8UBB - chains C and I of the 9 polymer chains in the assembly; structure by electron microscopy, 3.23 A resolution.

Chain C:
Name: Avd
Organism: Bordetella phage BPP-1
Reference sequence: chimeric construct of Q775D7, Q9FA38: residues 1-124 from Q775D7 (Q775D7_BPBPP) positions 1-124 (same numbers); residues 125-290 from Q9FA38 positions 5-170 (UniProt number = residue number - 120)
Amino-acid sequence (290 residues; row label = number of the first residue in the row):
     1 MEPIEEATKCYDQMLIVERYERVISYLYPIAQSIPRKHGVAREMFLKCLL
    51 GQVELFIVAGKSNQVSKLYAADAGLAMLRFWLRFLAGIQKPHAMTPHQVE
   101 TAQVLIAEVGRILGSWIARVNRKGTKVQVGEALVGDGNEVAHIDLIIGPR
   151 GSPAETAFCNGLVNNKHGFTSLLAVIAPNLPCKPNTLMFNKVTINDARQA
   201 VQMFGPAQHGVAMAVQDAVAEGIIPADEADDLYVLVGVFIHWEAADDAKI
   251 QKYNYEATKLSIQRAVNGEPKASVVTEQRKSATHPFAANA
Unresolved in the structure: 1-10, 122-290

Chain I:
Molecule: Diversity-generating retroelement (DGR) RNA Sp
Sequence (140 nucleotides; numbered 1 to 140; the number before each row is that of its first residue):
     1 CAUGGCUCUGCCAACGCUACGGCUUGGCGGGCUGGCCUUUCCUCAAUAGG
    51 UGGUCAGCCGGUUCUGUCCUGCUUCGGCGAACACGUUACACGGUUCGGCA
   101 AAACGUCGAUUACUGAAAAUGGAAAGGCGGGGCCGACUUC
Unresolved in the structure: 1-2, 34-46, 57-58, 140

How chain C and chain I interact:
Residue-residue contacts (7):
  Arg36(C) - U3(I)  salt bridge to the phosphate
  Arg36(C) - G4(I)  salt bridge to the phosphate
  Arg36(C) - G5(I)  hydrogen bond to the base
  Arg36(C) - U33(I)  hydrogen bond to the base
  Lys37(C) - U3(I)  hydrogen bond to the base
  Gly39(C) - U3(I)  base contact
  Val40(C) - U3(I)  hydrogen bond to the base
Interface residues without a listed pair, chain C (5 interface residues in all): Pro35

Summary:
5 residues of chain C and 4 residues of chain I are in contact, with 4 hydrogen bonds and 2 salt bridges.
Polar pairs include Arg36(C)-G5(I), Arg36(C)-U33(I) and Lys37(C)-U3(I).
Chain C is Avd (Bordetella phage BPP-1) and chain I is Diversity-generating retroelement (DGR) RNA Sp; the
structure, Diversity-generating retroelement (DGR) ribonucleoprotein reverse transcriptase - Active State
(N-empty) 1b, was determined by electron microscopy (same publication as 8UB7, 8UB8, 8UB9, 8UBA, 8UBC, 8UBD,
8UBE and 8UBF).
